Entry 5KLN (X-ray diffraction, 1.99 A resolution); this record covers chains D and B of the 4 polymer chains in the assembly.

Chain D (and B):
Protein: 2-aminomuconate 6-semialdehyde dehydrogenase
From: Pseudomonas fluorescens
Notes: chain B of this document is another copy of the same molecule, construct and numbering; everything in this record applies to it too
UniProtKB: Q83V33 (Q83V33_PSEFL); residues 1-500 here = UniProt positions 1-500
Chain sequence (520 residues; each row starts with the number of its first residue; numbers below 1 keep their minus sign (Met-19 is residue -19)):
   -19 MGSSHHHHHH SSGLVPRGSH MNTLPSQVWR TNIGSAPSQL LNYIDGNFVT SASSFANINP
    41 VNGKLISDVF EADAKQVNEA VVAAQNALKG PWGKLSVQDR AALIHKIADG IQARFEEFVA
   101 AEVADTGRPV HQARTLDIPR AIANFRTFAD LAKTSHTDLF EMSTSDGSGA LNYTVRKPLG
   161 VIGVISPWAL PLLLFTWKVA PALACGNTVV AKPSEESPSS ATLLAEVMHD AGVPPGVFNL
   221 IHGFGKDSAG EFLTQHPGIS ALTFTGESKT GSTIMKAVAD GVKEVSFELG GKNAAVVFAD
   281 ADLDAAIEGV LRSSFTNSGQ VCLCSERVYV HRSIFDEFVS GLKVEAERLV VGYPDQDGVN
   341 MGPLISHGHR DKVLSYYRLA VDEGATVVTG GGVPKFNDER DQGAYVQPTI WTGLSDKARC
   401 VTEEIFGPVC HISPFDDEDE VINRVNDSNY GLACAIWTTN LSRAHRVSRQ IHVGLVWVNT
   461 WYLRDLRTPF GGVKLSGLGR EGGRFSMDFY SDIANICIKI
Disordered / not traced: -19 to 17
Sequence notes: initiating methionine (-19); expression tag (-18 to 0); engineered mutation Ala169 (Asn in Q83V33)
Residues lining bound ligands: NAD (nicotinamide-adenine-dinucleotide): Ile165, Ser166, Pro167, Trp168, Ala169, Leu174, Lys192, Pro193, Ser194, Glu195, Gly223, Phe224, Gly225, Lys226, Gly230, Glu231, Thr234, Phe244, Thr245, Gly246, Glu247, Thr250, Thr253, Ile254, Glu268, Leu269, Gly270, Gly271, Cys302, Glu404, Phe406, Leu432, Phe470, Ser476
What the authors report for this chain:
  - mutagenesis - N169A: abolished catalytic activity
  - catalytic residues: Arg120, Cys302, Arg464 (proposed by the authors, not directly observed)

Interface between chain D and chain B:
Residue-residue contacts (39):
  Ser76(D) with Ser143(B)
  His136(D) with Asp138(B), salt bridge; Leu139(B); Phe140(B)
  Thr137(D) with Asp138(B); Leu139(B), hydrogen bond (backbone-backbone)
  Asp138(D) with His136(B), salt bridge; Thr137(B); Leu139(B)
  Leu139(D) with His136(B); Thr137(B), hydrogen bond (backbone-backbone); Asp138(B); Tyr153(B), hydrophobic; Thr154(B)
  Phe140(D) with His136(B)
  Glu141(D) with Val155(B)
  Ser143(D) with Ser76(B)
  Leu151(D) with Tyr153(B)
  Tyr153(D) with Leu139(B), hydrophobic; Leu151(B)
  Thr154(D) with Leu139(B)
  Val155(D) with Glu141(B)
  Thr439(D) with Thr439(B); Asn440(B); Leu441(B), hydrogen bond (backbone-backbone)
  Asn440(D) with Thr439(B)
  Leu441(D) with Thr438(B); Thr439(B), hydrogen bond (backbone-backbone); Asn440(B); Leu441(B); Ala444(B), hydrophobic; His445(B); Val458(B), hydrophobic; Asn459(B)
  Ala444(D) with Leu441(B), hydrophobic
  His445(D) with Leu441(B); His445(B), hydrogen bond
  Val458(D) with Leu441(B), hydrophobic
  Asn459(D) with Leu441(B)
Other interface residues (no listed pair), chain D (22 interface residues in all): Val77, Arg156, Thr438
Other interface residues (no listed pair), chain B (21 interface residues in all): Arg156

Overview:
The interface between chain D and chain B involves 22 residues on one side and 21 on the other; the contacts
include 5 hydrogen bonds and 2 salt bridges. Among the polar pairs are His136(D)-Asp138(B),
His445(D)-His445(B) and Thr137(D)-Leu139(B). From the paper: catalytic residues Arg120(D), Cys302(D) and
Arg464(D); N169A of chain D abolishes catalytic activity.
Chain D and chain B are both 2-aminomuconate 6-semialdehyde dehydrogenase (Pseudomonas fluorescens); the
structure, Crystal structure of 2-aminomuconate 6-semialdehyde dehydrogenase N169A in complex with NAD+, was
determined by X-ray diffraction together with 5KJ5, 5KLK, 5KLL, 5KLM and 5KLO from the same study.
